PDB entry 3KXB | X-ray diffraction, 3.20 A resolution | chains A and J of the 10 polymer chains in the assembly

# Chain A
Name: Histone H3.2
Source organism: Xenopus laevis
UniProt: P84233 (H32_XENLA); residues 1-135 here correspond to UniProt positions 2-136 (UniProt number = residue number + 1)
Chain sequence (135 residues; numbered 1 to 135; the number before each row is that of its first residue):
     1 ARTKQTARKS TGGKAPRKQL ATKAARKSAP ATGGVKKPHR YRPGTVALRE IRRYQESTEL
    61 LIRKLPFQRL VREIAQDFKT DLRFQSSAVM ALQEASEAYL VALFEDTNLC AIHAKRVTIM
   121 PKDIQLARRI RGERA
Disordered / not traced: 1-41, 134-135
Differences from the reference sequence: engineered mutation Glu56 (Lys57 in P84233), Ala102 (Gly103 in P84233)
Curated features (UniProtKB/Swiss-Prot):
  - modified residue: Arg2 (Asymmetric dimethylarginine), Thr3 (Phosphothreonine), Lys4 (Allysine), Gln5 (5-glutamyl dopamine), Thr6 (Phosphothreonine), Arg8 (Citrulline), Lys9 (N6,N6,N6-trimethyllysine), Ser10 (ADP-ribosylserine), Thr11 (Phosphothreonine), Lys14 (N6-(2-hydroxyisobutyryl)lysine), Arg17 (Asymmetric dimethylarginine), Lys18 (N6-(2-hydroxyisobutyryl)lysine), Lys23 (N6-(2-hydroxyisobutyryl)lysine), Arg26 (Citrulline), Lys27 (N6,N6,N6-trimethyllysine), Ser28 (ADP-ribosylserine), Lys36 (N6,N6,N6-trimethyllysine), Lys37 (N6-methyllysine), Tyr41 (Phosphotyrosine), Ser57 (Phosphoserine) and 7 more in UniProt
  - lipidation: Cys110 (S-palmitoyl cysteine)

# Chain J
Molecule: Palindromic 146 bp DNA repeat 8/9 from human x-chromosome alpha satellite DNA
Sequence (146 nucleotides; numbered 147 to 292; the number before each row is that of its first residue):
   147 ATCAATATCC ACCTGCAGAT TCTACCAAAA GTGTATTTGG AAACTGCTCC ATCAAAAGGC
   207 ATGTTCAGCG GAATTCCGCT GAACATGCCT TTTGATGGAG CAGTTTCCAA ATACACTTTT
   267 GGTAGAATCT GCAGGTGGAT ATTGAT

# Interface between chain A and chain J
Residue-residue contacts (20):
  Arg42(A) with DA229(J), sugar contact
  Pro43(A) with DA228(J), phosphate contact; DA229(J), sugar contact
  Gly44(A) with DA228(J), phosphate contact; DA229(J), hydrogen bond to the phosphate
  Val46(A) with DA229(J), phosphate contact
  Ala47(A) with DA229(J), hydrogen bond to the phosphate
  Arg49(A) with DA153(J), phosphate contact; DT154(J), salt bridge to the phosphate
  Arg63(A) with DT237(J), sugar contact; DT238(J), phosphate contact
  Lys64(A) with DT238(J), hydrogen bond to the phosphate
  Leu65(A) with DT237(J), phosphate contact; DT238(J), hydrogen bond to the phosphate
  Pro66(A) with DT237(J), phosphate contact
  Arg69(A) with DT237(J), salt bridge to the phosphate
  Asp81(A) with DG246(J), phosphate contact
  Arg83(A) with DA245(J), sugar contact; DG246(J), salt bridge to the phosphate
  Lys115(A) with DA218(J), salt bridge to the phosphate
Interface residues without a listed pair, chain A (16 interface residues in all): Glu50, Gln85
Interface residues without a listed pair, chain J (11 interface residues in all): DC230, DA248

# Summary
16 residues of chain A and 11 residues of chain J are in contact, with 4 hydrogen bonds and 4 salt bridges.
Among the polar pairs are Gly44(A)-DA229(J), Ala47(A)-DA229(J) and Lys64(A)-DT238(J).
Chain A is Histone H3.2 (Xenopus laevis) and chain J is Palindromic 146 bp DNA repeat 8/9 from human
x-chromosome alpha satellite DNA; the structure, Structural characterization of H3K56Q nucleosomes and
nucleosomal arrays, was determined by X-ray diffraction, deposited together with 3KWQ.
